PDB entry 5FOD | X-ray diffraction, 1.70 A resolution | chain A

[Chain A]
Protein: Leucyl-tRNA synthetase
Organism: Plasmodium falciparum
Notes: EC 6.1.1.4; fragment: editing domain
Reference sequence: C6KT64 (C6KT64_PLAF7); residue numbers follow UniProt; this construct covers 272-327, 361-473, 521-687
Chain sequence (342 residues; row label = number of the first residue in the row; note: 77 numbers in that range are skipped by the numbering (no residue carries them; nothing is unmodelled there)):
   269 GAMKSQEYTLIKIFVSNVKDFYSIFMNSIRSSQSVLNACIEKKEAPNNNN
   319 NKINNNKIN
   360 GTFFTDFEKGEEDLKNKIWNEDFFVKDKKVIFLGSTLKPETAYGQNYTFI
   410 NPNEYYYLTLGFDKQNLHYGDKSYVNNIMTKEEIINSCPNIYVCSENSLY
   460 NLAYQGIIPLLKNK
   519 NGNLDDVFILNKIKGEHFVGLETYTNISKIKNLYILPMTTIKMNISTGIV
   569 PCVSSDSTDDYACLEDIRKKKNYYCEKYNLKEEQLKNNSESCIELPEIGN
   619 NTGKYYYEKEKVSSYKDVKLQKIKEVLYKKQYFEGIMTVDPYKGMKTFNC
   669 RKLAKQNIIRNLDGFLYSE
Disordered / not traced: 269-272, 308-327, 428-435, 472-473, 519-523
Differences from the reference sequence: expression tag (269-271); engineered mutation S273 (Cys in C6KT64); insertion (360, 520)
Reported in the primary citation:
  - specificity-determining residues: T400 (by similarity / conservation)
  - mutagenesis - V568L: decreased binding to AN6426-AMP (proposed by the authors, not directly observed)

[Summary]
The paper reports that V568L reduces binding to AN6426-AMP; the specificity determinant T400.
Chain A is Leucyl-tRNA synthetase (Plasmodium falciparum); the structure, Crystal structure of the
P.falciparum cytosolic leucyl-tRNA synthetase editing domain (space group P1) containing deletions of ..., was
determined by X-ray diffraction (same publication as 5FO4, 5FOC and 5FOF).
